5J57 - chains A and B; structure by X-ray diffraction, 1.70 A resolution.

[Chain A]
Protein: Ricin
From: Ricinus communis
Notes: EC 3.2.2.22
UniProtKB: P02879 (RICI_RICCO); residues 1-267 here correspond to UniProt positions 36-302 (UniProt number = residue number + 35)
Amino-acid sequence (268 residues; numbered 0 to 267; the number before each row is that of its first residue; numbering starts at 0):
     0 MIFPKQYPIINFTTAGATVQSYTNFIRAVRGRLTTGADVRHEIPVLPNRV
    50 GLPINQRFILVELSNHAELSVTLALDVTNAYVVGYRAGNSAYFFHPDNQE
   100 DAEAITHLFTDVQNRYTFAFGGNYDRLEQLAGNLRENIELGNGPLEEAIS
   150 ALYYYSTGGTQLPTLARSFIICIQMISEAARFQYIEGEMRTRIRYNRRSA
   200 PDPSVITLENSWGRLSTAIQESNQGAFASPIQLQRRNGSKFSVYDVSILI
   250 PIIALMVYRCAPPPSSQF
Disordered / not traced: 0-3
Sequence notes: initiating methionine (0)

[Chain B]
Protein: VHH single chain antibody V5E1
From: Vicugna pacos
Notes: antibody fragment or engineered binder
Amino-acid sequence (127 residues; each row starts with the number of its first residue):
     2 VQLAETGGGLVEPGGSLRLSCAAPEFRLQYYTAGWFRQAPGKEREWVACI
    52 SAGGGVTYYTGSVQGRFTISRDNAKRTVYLQMDSLKPEDTAVYSCAADLE
   102 YSQIMPSCRGSYGVRGQGTQVTVSSAH
Disordered / not traced: 41-43
Disulfide bonds: Cys22-Cys96, Cys50-Cys109
What the authors report for this chain:
  - contacts within the chain: Cys22-Cys96

[Interface between chain A and chain B]
Contacting residue pairs - 27 pairs, chain A then chain B:
  Gly15(A) with Tyr31(B); Tyr32(B)
  Ala16(A) with Tyr32(B), hydrogen bond (backbone-side chain)
  Thr17(A) with Tyr32(B); Leu100(B); Glu101(B); Tyr102(B); Ser103(B), hydrogen bond
  Val18(A) with Leu100(B), hydrogen bond (backbone-backbone); Glu101(B)
  Gln19(A) with Glu101(B), hydrogen bond (backbone-backbone); Tyr102(B); Ser103(B), hydrogen bond (side chain-backbone)
  Ser20(A) with Ser103(B)
  His65(A) with Arg28(B); Tyr31(B), hydrogen bond
  Glu145(A) with Arg28(B), salt bridge
  Ile192(A) with Leu100(B)
  Arg193(A) with Leu100(B); Glu101(B), salt bridge; Ser112(B); Gly114(B)
  Tyr194(A) with Gln3(B); Gly114(B)
  Asn195(A) with Gln3(B), hydrogen bond; Phe27(B); Val115(B)
Interface residues without a listed pair, chain A (13 interface residues in all): Ala14
Interface residues without a listed pair, chain B (14 interface residues in all): Gln30, Gln104
The authors on this interface:
  - specific contacts: Glu145(A)-Arg28(B) (salt bridge), Arg193(A)-Glu101(B) (salt bridge), Tyr194(A)-Gln3(B), Asn195(A)-Gln3(B) (hydrogen bond)
  - epitope / paratope residues, chain A: Ala14(A), Glu145(A), Ile192(A), Arg193(A), Tyr194(A), Asn195(A)
  - epitope / paratope residues, chain B: Gln3(B), Arg28(B), Glu101(B)

[Summary]
13 residues of chain A and 14 residues of chain B are in contact; the contacts include 7 hydrogen bonds and 2
salt bridges. Polar contacts include Glu145(A)-Arg28(B), Arg193(A)-Glu101(B) and Ala16(A)-Tyr32(B). The
authors report salt bridges between Glu145(A) and Arg28(B) and Arg193(A) and Glu101(B); a contact between
Tyr194(A) and Gln3(B); a hydrogen bond between Asn195(A) and Gln3(B). The paper reports epitope/paratope
residues Ala14(A), Glu145(A) and Gln3(B) among others; contacts within the chain involving Cys22(B), Cys96(B)
and Cys50(B) among others.
Chain A is Ricin (Ricinus communis) and chain B is VHH single chain antibody V5E1 (Vicugna pacos); the
structure, V5E1-RTA complex, was determined by X-ray diffraction, deposited together with 5BOZ and 5J56.
